PDB entry 2AU8 | X-ray diffraction, 1.65 A resolution | chain A

Chain A:
Name: Inorganic pyrophosphatase
Source organism: Escherichia coli
Notes: EC 3.6.1.1
UniProt: P0A7A9 (IPYR_ECOLI); residue numbers follow UniProt; this construct covers 1-175
Sequence (175 residues; row label = number of the first residue in the row):
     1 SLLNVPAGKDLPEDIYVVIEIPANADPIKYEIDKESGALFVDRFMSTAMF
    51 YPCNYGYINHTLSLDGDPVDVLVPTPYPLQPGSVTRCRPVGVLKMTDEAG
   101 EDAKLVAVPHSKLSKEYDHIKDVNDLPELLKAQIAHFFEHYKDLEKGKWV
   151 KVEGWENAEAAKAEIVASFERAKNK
Bound ions: Mn2+ site 1: E31 (together with phosphate ion); Mn2+ site 2: D65, D70, D102 (together with phosphate ion); Mn2+ site 3: D70 (together with phosphate ion); Mn2+ site 4: D97, D102 (together with chloride ion, phosphate ion); Na+: K142, E145, K148

In short:
The Mn2+ site 2 is built by D65, D70 and D102. D97 and D102 form the Mn2+ site 4.
Chain A is Inorganic pyrophosphatase (Escherichia coli); the structure, Catalytic intermediate structure of
inorganic pyrophosphatase, was determined by X-ray diffraction (same publication as 2AU6, 2AU7, 2AU9 and
2AUU).
